PDB entry 6S22 | X-ray diffraction, 1.96 A resolution | chains A and F

== Chain A ==
Molecule: Polypeptide N-acetylgalactosaminyltransferase
Source organism: Taeniopygia guttata
Notes: EC 2.4.1.-
UniProtKB: H0ZAB5 (H0ZAB5_TAEGU); numbering as in UniProt (aligned over 1-631)
Amino-acid sequence (631 residues; numbered 1 to 631; the number before each row is that of its first residue):
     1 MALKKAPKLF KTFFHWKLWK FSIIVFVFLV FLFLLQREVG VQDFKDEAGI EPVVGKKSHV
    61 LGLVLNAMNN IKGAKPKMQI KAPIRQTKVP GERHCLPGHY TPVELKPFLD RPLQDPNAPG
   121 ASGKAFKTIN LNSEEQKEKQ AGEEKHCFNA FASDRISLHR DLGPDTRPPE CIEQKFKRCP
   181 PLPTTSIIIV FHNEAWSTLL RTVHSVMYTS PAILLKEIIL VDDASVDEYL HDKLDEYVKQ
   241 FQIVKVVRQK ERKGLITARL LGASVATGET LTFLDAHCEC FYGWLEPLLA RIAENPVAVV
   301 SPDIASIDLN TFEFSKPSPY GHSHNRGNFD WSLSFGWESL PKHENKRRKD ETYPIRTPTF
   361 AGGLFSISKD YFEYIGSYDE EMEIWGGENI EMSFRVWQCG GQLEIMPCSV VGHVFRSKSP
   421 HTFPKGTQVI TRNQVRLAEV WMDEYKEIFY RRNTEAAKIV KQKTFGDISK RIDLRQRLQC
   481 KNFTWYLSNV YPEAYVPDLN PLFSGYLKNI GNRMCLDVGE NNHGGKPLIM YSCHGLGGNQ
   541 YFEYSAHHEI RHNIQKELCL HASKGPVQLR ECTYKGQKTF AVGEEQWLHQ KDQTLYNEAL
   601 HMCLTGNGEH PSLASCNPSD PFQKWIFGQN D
Unresolved in the structure: 1-93, 418-425, 631
Disulfide bonds: Cys95-Cys179, Cys171-Cys408, Cys399-Cys480, Cys515-Cys533, Cys559-Cys572, Cys603-Cys616
Covalent attachments: N-acetylglucosamine (NAG) linked to Asn482
Bound ions: Mn2+: Asp275, His277, His413 (together with UDP)
Small-molecule neighbours:
  - 2-acetamido-2-deoxy-beta-D-galactopyranose (NGA): Asp517, Gly519, Glu520, Tyr531, His534, Leu536, Gly537, Gly538, Asn539, Gln540
  - UDP (uridine-5'-diphosphate): Val190, Phe191, His192, Asp223, Arg252, Gly254, Leu255, Asp275, Ala276, His277, Ile384, Trp385, His413, Arg416
What the authors report for this chain:
  - conformationally variable residues (order/disorder transition, side-chain flip): Trp385, Ser417 to Gln428
  - binding site for 2-acetamido-2-deoxy-beta-D-galactopyranose: Asp517, Glu520, Tyr531, His534, Leu536, Asn539
  - post-translational modification sites: Asn482
  - binding site for UDP: Val190, His192, Asp223, Arg252, Ile384, Arg416
  - Mn2+ coordination: Asp275, His413

== Chain F ==
Molecule: Fibroblast growth factor 23
UniProtKB: Q9GZV9 (FGF23_HUMAN); numbering as in UniProt (aligned over 170-181)
Amino-acid sequence (12 residues; numbered 170 to 181; the number before each row is that of its first residue):
   170 NTPIPRRHTR SA
Covalent attachments: 2-acetamido-2-deoxy-beta-D-galactopyranose (NGA) linked to Thr171
What the authors report for this chain:
  - binding site for UDP: Arg176, Thr178
  - post-translational modification sites: Thr171, Thr178
  - post-translational modification sites: Ser180 (citing earlier work)
  - mutagenesis - R176A/H177A, H177N, R179A: decreased catalytic activity

== How chain A and chain F interact ==
Contacting residue pairs (24):
  Asn325(A) with Ala181(F)
  Ser332(A) with Ile173(F)
  Ser334(A) with Pro174(F), hydrogen bond (side chain-backbone)
  Phe335(A) with Thr178(F)
  Trp337(A) with Arg179(F), hydrogen bond (side chain-backbone); Ser180(F); Ala181(F)
  Trp385(A) with Arg176(F)
  Phe415(A) with Thr178(F); Arg179(F); Ser180(F)
  Arg416(A) with His177(F)
  Ser417(A) with His177(F), hydrogen bond
  Thr427(A) with Pro172(F); Arg175(F)
  Ile430(A) with Arg175(F)
  Thr431(A) with Arg175(F)
  Asn453(A) with Ile173(F)
  Glu520(A) with Thr171(F)
  Asn521(A) with Arg179(F), hydrogen bond
  Tyr531(A) with Asn170(F); Thr171(F)
  His534(A) with Asn170(F)
  Leu536(A) with Ile173(F)
Interface residues without a listed pair, chain A (21 interface residues in all): Ala361, Arg452, Gly538
The authors on this interface:
  - specific contacts: Ser306(A)-Ser180(F) (water-mediated contact), Trp337(A)-Arg179(F) (hydrogen bond), Trp337(A)-Ala181(F), Arg416(A)-Thr178(F) (water-mediated contact)

== In short ==
21 residues of chain A and 12 residues of chain F are in contact; the contacts include 4 hydrogen bonds. Polar
contacts include Ser334(A)-Pro174(F), Trp337(A)-Arg179(F) and Ser417(A)-His177(F). The paper describes
water-mediated contacts between Ser306(A) and Ser180(F) and Arg416(A) and Thr178(F); a hydrogen bond between
Trp337(A) and Arg179(F); a contact between Trp337(A) and Ala181(F). From the paper: a binding site for UDP at
Val190(A), His192(A) and Arg176(F) among others; R176A/H177A, H177N and R179A of chain F reduce catalytic
activity.
Chain A is Polypeptide N-acetylgalactosaminyltransferase (Taeniopygia guttata) and chain F is Fibroblast
growth factor 23; the structure, Crystal structure of the TgGalNAc-T3 in complex with UDP, manganese and
FGF23c, was determined by X-ray diffraction together with 6S24 from the same study.
